PDB entry 4HKJ | X-ray diffraction, 3.00 A resolution | chains B and D of the 4 polymer chains in the assembly

Chain B:
Name: Beta-2-microglobulin
From: Homo sapiens
Reference sequence: P61769 (B2MG_HUMAN); residues 1-99 here correspond to UniProt positions 21-119 (UniProt number = residue number + 20)
Amino-acid sequence (100 residues; each row starts with the number of its first residue; numbering starts at 0):
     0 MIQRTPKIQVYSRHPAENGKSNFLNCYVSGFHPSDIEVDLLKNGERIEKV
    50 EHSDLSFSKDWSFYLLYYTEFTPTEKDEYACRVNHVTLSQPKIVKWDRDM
Construct notes: initiating methionine (0)
Swiss-Prot annotation at these positions:
  - modified residue: Q2 (Pyrrolidone carboxylic acid)
  - glycosylation: I1 (N-linked (Glc) (glycation) isoleucine), K19 (N-linked (Glc) (glycation) lysine), K41 (N-linked (Glc) (glycation) lysine), K48 (N-linked (Glc) (glycation) lysine), K58 (N-linked (Glc) (glycation) lysine), K91 (N-linked (Glc) (glycation) lysine), K94 (N-linked (Glc) (glycation) lysine)
Disulfides: C25-C80

Chain D:
Name: CPXV203 protein
From: Cowpox virus
Reference sequence: Q8QMP2 (Q8QMP2_COWPX); residues 1-205 here correspond to UniProt positions 17-221 (UniProt number = residue number + 16)
Amino-acid sequence (206 residues; row label = number of the first residue in the row; numbering starts at 0):
     0 AMVIRRCEKMEEETWKLKIGMCIQAKDFYSKRTDCSVHRPDVGGGLITEG
    50 NGYRVVVHDQCEEPNPFIIATTKQTHFGVTHSYIEFSNSNTGAPENIPDC
   100 SKHILISVYCDQEASGLDFHTLKYVESNYLHITVKYDTSCINHLGVNYSF
   150 MNECERKLTSIYETDTLTCGAKDIQTRDKYLKTCTNTKFDRSVYKTHMQK
   200 SKILHV
Unresolved in the structure: 0-4, 191-205
Construct notes: expression tag (0)
Modified residues: Mse1, Mse197 (selenomethionine); Mse9, Mse20, Mse150 (selenomethionine; parent Met)
Disulfides: C6-C153, C21-C168, C34-C183, C60-C99, C109-C139
Reported in the primary citation:
  - mutagenesis - H75A/H80A: decreased co-localization with H-2 class I histocompatibility antigen, K-B alpha chain

Chain B / chain D interface:
Pairs across the interface - 19 pairs, chain B then chain D:
  M0(B) - V124(D)
  M0(B) - E125(D)  hydrogen bond (backbone-backbone)
  I1(B) - Y123(D)
  Q2(B) - K122(D)
  Q2(B) - Y123(D)  hydrogen bond (backbone-backbone)
  T4(B) - L121(D)
  T4(B) - Y123(D)
  T4(B) - H142(D)  hydrogen bond (backbone-side chain)
  T4(B) - L143(D)
  P5(B) - H142(D)
  K6(B) - H142(D)
  K58(B) - E162(D)  salt bridge
  K58(B) - T165(D)
  D59(B) - T163(D)
  D59(B) - T165(D)  hydrogen bond
  T86(B) - H119(D)  hydrogen bond (backbone-side chain)
  T86(B) - L121(D)
  S88(B) - H119(D)
  K91(B) - N141(D)  hydrogen bond
Interface residues without a listed pair, chain D (13 interface residues in all): K25
The authors on this interface:
  - interface residues, chain D: E162(D)

In short:
11 residues of chain B and 13 residues of chain D are in contact; the contacts include 6 hydrogen bonds and 1
salt bridge. Polar pairs include K58(B)-E162(D), T4(B)-H142(D) and D59(B)-T165(D). From the paper: H75A/H80A
of chain D reduce co-localization with H-2 class I histocompatibility antigen, K-B alpha chain; the interface
residue E162(D).
Here chain B is Beta-2-microglobulin (Homo sapiens) and chain D is CPXV203 protein (Cowpox virus). Entry 4HKJ
(Structure of Cowpox CPXV203 in complex with MHCI (H-2Kb)) was determined by X-ray diffraction.
